3MNN - chains G and I of the 10 polymer chains in the assembly; structure by X-ray diffraction, 2.50 A resolution.

[Chain G]
Molecule: Histone H2A
From: Xenopus laevis
UniProtKB: Q6AZJ8 (Q6AZJ8_XENLA); residues 1-119 here correspond to UniProt positions 2-120 (UniProt number = residue number + 1)
Chain sequence (119 residues; numbered 1 to 119; the number before each row is that of its first residue):
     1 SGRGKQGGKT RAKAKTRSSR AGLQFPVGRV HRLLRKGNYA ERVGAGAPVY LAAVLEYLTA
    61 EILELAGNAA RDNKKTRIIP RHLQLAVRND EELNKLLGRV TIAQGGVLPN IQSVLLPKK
Not modelled in the structure: 1-13
Ion coordination: ruthenium ion: Glu61, Glu64 (together with 1,3,5-Triaza-7-phosphaadamantane, 1-methyl-4-(1-methylethyl)benzene)
Residues lining bound ligands:
  - 1-methyl-4-(1-methylethyl)benzene (MML): Glu61, Glu64, Leu65, Asn68
  - 1,3,5-Triaza-7-phosphaadamantane (PTW; 1,3,5-triaza-7-phosphatricyclo[3.3.1.1~3,7~]decane): Tyr57, Ala60, Glu61, Glu64

[Chain I]
Molecule: 145-nt DNA strand
Sequence (145 nucleotides; each row starts with the number of its first residue; numbers below 1 keep their minus sign (DA-72 is residue -72)):
   -72 ATCAATATCC ACCTGCAGAT ACTACCAAAA GTGTATTTGG AAACTGCTCC ATCAAAAGGC
   -12 ATGTTCAGCT GAATCAGCTG AACATGCCTT TTGATGGAGC AGTTTCCAAA TACACTTTTG
    48 GTAGTATCTG CAGGTGGATA TTGAT

[How chain G and chain I interact]
Residue-residue contacts - 15 pairs, chain G then chain I:
  Arg29(G) - DG47(I)  phosphate contact
  Arg29(G) - DG48(I)  salt bridge to the phosphate
  Arg35(G) - DT38(I)  salt bridge to the phosphate
  Arg42(G) - DA37(I)  hydrogen bond to the sugar
  Arg42(G) - DT38(I)  phosphate contact
  Val43(G) - DA37(I)  sugar contact
  Val43(G) - DT38(I)  hydrogen bond to the phosphate
  Gly44(G) - DA37(I)  phosphate contact
  Ala45(G) - DA37(I)  hydrogen bond to the phosphate
  Lys75(G) - DC58(I)  phosphate contact
  Lys75(G) - DA59(I)  salt bridge to the phosphate
  Thr76(G) - DG57(I)  sugar contact
  Thr76(G) - DC58(I)  hydrogen bond to the phosphate
  Arg77(G) - DG57(I)  hydrogen bond to the sugar
  Arg77(G) - DC58(I)  hydrogen bond to the phosphate
Also at the interface, not in a pair above, chain G (12 interface residues in all): Thr16, Glu41, Lys74
Also at the interface, not in a pair above, chain I (8 interface residues in all): DT46

[Summary]
12 residues of chain G face 8 of chain I across their interface, with 6 hydrogen bonds and 3 salt bridges.
Polar pairs include Arg42(G)-DA37(I), Arg77(G)-DG57(I) and Val43(G)-DT38(I). Bound to chain G:
1-methyl-4-(1-methylethyl)benzene and 1,3,5-Triaza-7-phosphaadamantane. Glu61(G) and Glu64(G) coordinate a
ruthenium ion ion.
Here chain G is Histone H2A (Xenopus laevis) and chain I is a 145-nt DNA strand. Entry 3MNN (A Ruthenium
Antitumour Agent Forms Specific Histone Protein Adducts in the Nucleosome Core) was determined by X-ray
diffraction.
